4ZHX - chains A and E of the 3 polymer chains in the assembly; structure by X-ray diffraction, 2.99 A resolution.

== Chain A ==
Molecule: 5'-AMP-activated protein kinase catalytic subunit alpha-2
Source organism: Homo sapiens
Notes: EC 2.7.11.1, 2.7.11.27, 2.7.11.31
UniProt: P54646 (AAPK2_HUMAN); numbering as in UniProt (aligned over 2-552)
Chain sequence (565 residues; each row starts with the number of its first residue; numbers below 1 keep their minus sign (Met-12 is residue -12)):
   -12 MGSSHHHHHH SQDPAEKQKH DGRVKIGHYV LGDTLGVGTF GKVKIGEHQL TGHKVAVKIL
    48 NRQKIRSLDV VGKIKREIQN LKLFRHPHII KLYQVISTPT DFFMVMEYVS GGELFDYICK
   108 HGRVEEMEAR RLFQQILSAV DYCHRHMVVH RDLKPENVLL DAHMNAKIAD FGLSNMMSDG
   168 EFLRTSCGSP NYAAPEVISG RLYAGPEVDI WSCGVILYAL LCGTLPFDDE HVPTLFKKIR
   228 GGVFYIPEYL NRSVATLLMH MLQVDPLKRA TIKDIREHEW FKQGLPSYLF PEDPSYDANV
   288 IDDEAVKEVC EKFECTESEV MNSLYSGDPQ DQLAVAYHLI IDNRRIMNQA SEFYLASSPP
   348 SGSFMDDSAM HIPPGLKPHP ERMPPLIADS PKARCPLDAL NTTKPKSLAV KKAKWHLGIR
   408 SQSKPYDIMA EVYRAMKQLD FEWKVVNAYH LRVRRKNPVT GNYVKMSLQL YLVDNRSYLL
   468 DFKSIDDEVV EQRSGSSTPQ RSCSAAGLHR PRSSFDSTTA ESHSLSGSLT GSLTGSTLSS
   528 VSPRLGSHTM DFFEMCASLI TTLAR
Unresolved in the structure: -12 to 8, 299-320, 345-398, 475-531, 551-552
Sequence notes: initiating methionine (-12); expression tag (-11 to 1); variant Gly271 (Asp in P54646)
Modified / non-standard residues: Thr172 (phosphothreonine; TPO)
Ligand contacts:
  - staurosporine (4O7; (5S,6R,7R,9R,13cR,14R,16aS)-6-methoxy-5-methyl-7-(methylamino)-6,7,8,9,14,15,16,16a-octahydro-5H,13cH-5,9-epoxy-4b,9a,1 5-triazadibenzo[b,h]cyclonona[1,2,3,4-jkl]cyclopenta[e]-as-indacen-14-ol): Leu22, Gly23, Val24, Gly25, Val30, Ala43, Lys45, Ile77, Met93, Glu94, Tyr95, Val96, Gly99, Glu100, Glu143, Asn144, Leu146, Ala156, Asp157
  - C1V (3-[4-(2-hydroxyphenyl)phenyl]-4-oxidanyl-6-oxidanylidene-7H-thieno[2,3-b]pyridine-5-carbonitrile): Val11, Leu18, Gly19, Lys29, Lys31, Ile46, Asn48, Asp88, Phe90
UniProt features mapped onto this chain:
  - active site: Asp139 (Proton acceptor)
  - binding site (ATP): Leu22 to Val30, Lys45
  - modified residue: Thr172 (Phosphothreonine), Thr258 (Phosphothreonine), Ser377 (Phosphoserine), Ser491 (Phosphoserine)
  - natural variant: Pro371 (P371T: In breast cancer samples), Arg407 (R407Q: In a gastric adenocarcinoma sample), Ser523 (S523G: In a breast cancer sample)
  - mutagenesis: Lys45 (K45R: Complete loss of kinase activity), Thr172 (T172A: Loss of ARF6 activation. Loss of interaction with ACSS2; T172D: Phosphomimetic mutant)
From the paper describing this entry:
  - contacts within the chain: Lys45-Glu64 (salt bridge)
  - post-translational modification sites: Thr172 (citing earlier work)

== Chain E ==
Molecule: 5'-AMP-activated protein kinase subunit gamma-1
Source organism: Homo sapiens
UniProt: P54619 (AAKG1_HUMAN); numbering as in UniProt (aligned over 2-331)
Chain sequence (336 residues; row label = number of the first residue in the row; numbers below 1 keep their minus sign (Met-4 is residue -4)):
    -4 MADLNWETVI SSDSSPAVEN EHPQETPESN NSVYTSFMKS HRCYDLIPTS SKLVVFDTSL
    56 QVKKAFFALV TNGVRAAPLW DSKKQSFVGM LTITDFINIL HRYYKSALVQ IYELEEHKIE
   116 TWREVYLQDS FKPLVCISPN ASLFDAVSSL IRNKIHRLPV IDPESGNTLY ILTHKRILKF
   176 LKLFITEFPK PEFMSKSLEE LQIGTYANIA MVRTTTPVYV ALGIFVQHRV SALPVVDEKG
   236 RVVDIYSKFD VINLAAEKTY NNLDVSVTKA LQHRSHYFEG VLKCYLHETL ETIINRLVEA
   296 EVHRLVVVDE NDVVKGIVSL SDILQALVLT GGEKKP
Unresolved in the structure: -4 to 26, 325-331
Sequence notes: initiating methionine (-4); expression tag (-3 to 1)
Ligand contacts:
  - C2Z (5-(5-hydroxyl-isoxazol-3-yl)-furan-2-phosphonic acid), molecule 1: Arg70, Thr87, Ile88, Thr89, His151, Arg152, Ser226, Ser242, Lys243, Phe244, His298, Arg299
  - C2Z, molecule 2: His151, Arg152, His169, Ser226, His298, Arg299, Ser314, Leu315, Ser316, Asp317
UniProt features mapped onto this chain:
  - motif: Leu138 to Glu159 (AMPK pseudosubstrate)
  - binding site (ADP): Arg70, Met85 to Asp90, Val130, His151, Arg152, Lys170, Ser242 to Asp245, Arg269, Leu277, His298, Arg299
  - binding site (AMP): Arg70, Met85 to Asp90, Val130, His151, Arg152, Lys170, Thr200, Ala205, Ser226, Ala227, Ser242 to Asp245, Arg269, Leu277, His298, Arg299, Ser314 to Asp317
  - binding site (ATP): Arg70, Met85 to Asp90, Val130, His151, Arg152, Lys170, Ser242 to Asp245, Arg269, Leu277, His298, Arg299
  - modified residue: Ser261 (Phosphoserine), Thr263 (Phosphothreonine), Ser270 (Phosphoserine)
  - mutagenesis: Asp90 (D90A: Reduced AMP-activation of phosphorylation of PRKAA1 or PRKAA2. Reduced ADP activation of phosphorylation of PRKAA1 or PRKAA2), Asp245 (D245A: Reduced AMP-activation of phosphorylation of PRKAA1 or PRKAA2. Reduced ADP activation of phosphorylation of PRKAA1 or PRKAA2), Asp317 (D317A: Reduced AMP-activation of phosphorylation of PRKAA1 or PRKAA2. Does not affect ADP activation of phosphorylation of PRKAA1 or PRKAA2)
From the paper describing this entry:
  - binding site for C2Z: Thr89, His151, His298
  - conformationally variable residues (side-chain flip): Arg70, His298
  - mutagenesis - H151E: abolished catalytic activity on C2Z
  - binding site for adenosine monophosphate: Arg70, Lys170
  - mutagenesis - T89E, H298E: increased catalytic activity on C2Z

== Chain A / chain E interface ==
Residue-residue contacts (40; chain A residue first):
  Asn330(A) with Phe179(E)
  Ile333(A) with Leu178(E); Phe179(E), hydrophobic; Glu182(E)
  Met334(A) with Asp40(E); Phe175(E), hydrophobic; Phe179(E), hydrophobic
  Ala337(A) with Leu178(E), hydrophobic
  Phe340(A) with Arg171(E), hydrogen bond (backbone-side chain); Lys174(E); Phe175(E), hydrophobic
  Tyr341(A) with Asp40(E), hydrogen bond (side chain-backbone); Ile42(E); Pro43(E); Thr44(E), hydrogen bond (backbone-backbone); Ser45(E); Phe175(E)
  Leu342(A) with Thr44(E); Ser45(E)
  Asn444(A) with Gln80(E), hydrogen bond
  Val446(A) with Lys78(E); Lys79(E); Gln80(E)
  Leu532(A) with Gln80(E)
  Gly533(A) with Gln80(E); Gly161(E)
  Ser534(A) with Trp75(E); Phe82(E); Ser160(E); Gly161(E), hydrogen bond (side chain-backbone); Asn162(E), hydrogen bond
  His535(A) with Ser160(E), hydrogen bond (backbone-backbone); Asn162(E), hydrogen bond (backbone-side chain)
  Thr536(A) with Asn162(E), hydrogen bond (backbone-side chain)
  Met537(A) with Trp75(E), hydrophobic; Phe82(E), hydrophobic
  Asp538(A) with Gln80(E)
  Glu541(A) with Trp75(E); Ser77(E), hydrogen bond; Gln80(E), hydrogen bond
Other interface residues (no listed pair), chain A (19 interface residues in all): Asp329, Thr447
Other interface residues (no listed pair), chain E (23 interface residues in all): His36, Leu41, Val50

== Summary ==
19 residues of chain A face 23 of chain E across their interface, with 11 hydrogen bonds. Polar contacts
include Phe340(A)-Arg171(E), Tyr341(A)-Asp40(E) and Asn444(A)-Gln80(E). Chain A binds staurosporine and
compound C1V. The paper reports a binding site for C2Z at Thr89(E), His151(E) and His298(E); T89E and H298E of
chain E increase catalytic activity on C2Z.
Here chain A is 5'-AMP-activated protein kinase catalytic subunit alpha-2 and chain E is 5'-AMP-activated
protein kinase subunit gamma-1, both from Homo sapiens. Entry 4ZHX (Novel binding site for allosteric
activation of AMPK) was determined by X-ray diffraction.
